5AMR - chains A and C of the 3 polymer chains in the assembly; structure by X-ray diffraction, 2.57 A resolution.

Chain A:
Name: RNA polymerase L
Organism: Bunyavirus la crosse
Notes: EC 2.7.7.48
Reference sequence: A5HC98 (A5HC98_BUNLC); residues 1-2263 here = UniProt positions 1-2263
Amino-acid sequence (2264 residues; row label = number of the first residue in the row; numbering starts at 0):
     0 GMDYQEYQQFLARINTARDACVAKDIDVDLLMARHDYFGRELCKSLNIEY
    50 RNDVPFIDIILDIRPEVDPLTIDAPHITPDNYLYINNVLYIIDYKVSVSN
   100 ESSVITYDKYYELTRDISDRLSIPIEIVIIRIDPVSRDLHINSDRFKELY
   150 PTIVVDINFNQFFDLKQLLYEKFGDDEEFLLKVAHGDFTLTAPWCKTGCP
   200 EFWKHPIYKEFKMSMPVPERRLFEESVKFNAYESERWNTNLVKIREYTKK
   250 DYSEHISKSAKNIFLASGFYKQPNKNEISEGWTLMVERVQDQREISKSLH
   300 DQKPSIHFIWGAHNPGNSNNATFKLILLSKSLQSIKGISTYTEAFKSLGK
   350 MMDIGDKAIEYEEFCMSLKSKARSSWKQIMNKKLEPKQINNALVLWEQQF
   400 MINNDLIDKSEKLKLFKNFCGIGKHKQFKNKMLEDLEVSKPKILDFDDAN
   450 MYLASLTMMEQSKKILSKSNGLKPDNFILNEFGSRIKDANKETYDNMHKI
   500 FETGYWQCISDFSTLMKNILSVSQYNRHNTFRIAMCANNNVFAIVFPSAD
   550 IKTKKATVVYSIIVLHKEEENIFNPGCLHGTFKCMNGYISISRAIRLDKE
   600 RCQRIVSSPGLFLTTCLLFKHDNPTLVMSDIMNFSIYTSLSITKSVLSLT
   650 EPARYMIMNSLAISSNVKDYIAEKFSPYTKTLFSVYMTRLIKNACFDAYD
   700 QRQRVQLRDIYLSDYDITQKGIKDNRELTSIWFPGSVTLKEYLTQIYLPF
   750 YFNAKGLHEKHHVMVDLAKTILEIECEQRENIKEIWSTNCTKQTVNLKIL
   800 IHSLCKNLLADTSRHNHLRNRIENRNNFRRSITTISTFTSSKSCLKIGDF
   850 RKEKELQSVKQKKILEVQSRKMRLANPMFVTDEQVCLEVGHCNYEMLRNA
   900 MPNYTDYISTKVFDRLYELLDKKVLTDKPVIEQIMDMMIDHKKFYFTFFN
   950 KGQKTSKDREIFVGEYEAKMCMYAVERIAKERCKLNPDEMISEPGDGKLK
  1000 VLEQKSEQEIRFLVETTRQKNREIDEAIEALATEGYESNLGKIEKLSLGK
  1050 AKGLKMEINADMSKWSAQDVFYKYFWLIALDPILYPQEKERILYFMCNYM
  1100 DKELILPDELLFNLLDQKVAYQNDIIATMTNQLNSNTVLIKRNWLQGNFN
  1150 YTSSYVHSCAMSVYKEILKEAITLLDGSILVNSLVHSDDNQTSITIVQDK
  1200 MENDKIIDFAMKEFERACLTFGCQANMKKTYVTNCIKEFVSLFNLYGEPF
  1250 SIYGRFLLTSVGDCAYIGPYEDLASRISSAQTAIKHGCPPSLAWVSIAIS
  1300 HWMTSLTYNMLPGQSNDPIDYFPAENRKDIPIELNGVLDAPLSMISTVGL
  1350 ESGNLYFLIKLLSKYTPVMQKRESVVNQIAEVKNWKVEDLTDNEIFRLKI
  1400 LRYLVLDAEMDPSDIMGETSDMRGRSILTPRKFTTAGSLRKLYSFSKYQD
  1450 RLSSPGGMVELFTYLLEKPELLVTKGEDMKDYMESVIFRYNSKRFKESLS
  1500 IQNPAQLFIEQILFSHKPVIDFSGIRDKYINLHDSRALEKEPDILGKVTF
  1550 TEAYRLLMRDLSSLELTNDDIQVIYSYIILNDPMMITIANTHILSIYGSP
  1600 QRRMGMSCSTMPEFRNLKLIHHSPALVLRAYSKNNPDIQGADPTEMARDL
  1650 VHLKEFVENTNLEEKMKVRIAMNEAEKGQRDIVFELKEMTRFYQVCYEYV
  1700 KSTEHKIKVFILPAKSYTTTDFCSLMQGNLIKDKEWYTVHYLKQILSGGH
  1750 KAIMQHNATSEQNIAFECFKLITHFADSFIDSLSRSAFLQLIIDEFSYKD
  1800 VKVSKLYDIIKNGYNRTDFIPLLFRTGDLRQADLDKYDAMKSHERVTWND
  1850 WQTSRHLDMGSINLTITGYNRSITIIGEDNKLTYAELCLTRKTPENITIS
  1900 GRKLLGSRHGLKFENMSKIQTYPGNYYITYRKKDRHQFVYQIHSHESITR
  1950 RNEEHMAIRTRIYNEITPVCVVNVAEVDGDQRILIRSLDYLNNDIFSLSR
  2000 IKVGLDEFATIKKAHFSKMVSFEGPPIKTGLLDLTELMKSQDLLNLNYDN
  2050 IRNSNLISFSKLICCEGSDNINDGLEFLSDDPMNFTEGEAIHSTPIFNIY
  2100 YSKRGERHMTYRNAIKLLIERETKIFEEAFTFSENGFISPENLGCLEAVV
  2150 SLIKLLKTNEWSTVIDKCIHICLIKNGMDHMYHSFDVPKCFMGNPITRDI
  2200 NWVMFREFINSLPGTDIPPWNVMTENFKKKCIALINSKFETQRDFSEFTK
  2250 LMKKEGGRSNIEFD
Unresolved in the structure: 424, 435-437, 548-554, 710-712, 875-891, 950-958, 1031-1038, 1407-1424, 1434-1435, 1531-1542, 1616-1619, 1632, 1638-1641, 1746-2263
Differences from the reference sequence: expression tag (0)
Curated features (UniProtKB/Swiss-Prot):
  - binding site (Mn(2+)): His-34, Asp-52, Asp-79, Asp-92, Tyr-93
  - binding site (Mg(2+)): Asp-1188
  - binding site (Zn(2+)): Cys-2064, His-2169, Asp-2178, His-2182
  - mutagenesis: His-34 (H34A: Complete loss of nuclease activity), Asp-52 (D52A: Complete loss of nuclease activity), Asp-79 (D79A: Complete loss of nuclease activity), Asp-92 (D92A: Complete loss of nuclease activity), Lys-94 (K94A: Complete loss of nuclease activity)
What the authors report for this chain:
  - binding site for the 16-nt RNA strand: His-312 to Asn-316, Arg-372, Ile-378, Lys-381, Trp-395, Gln-398, Tyr-524, Arg-531, Cys-535 to Asn-539, Lys-859, Lys-862, Lys-870, Phe-1513 to Pro-1517
  - catalytic residues: Asp-1060, Ser-1186 to Asp-1188 (proposed by the authors, not directly observed)

Chain C:
Molecule: 8-nt RNA strand
Organism: Bunyavirus la crosse
Sequence (8 nucleotides; each row starts with the number of its first residue):
     9 GCUACCAA

Chain A / chain C interface:
Residue-residue contacts (5; chain A residue first):
  Met-379(A) / C10(C)  base contact
  Met-379(A) / U11(C)  sugar contact
  Asn-380(A) / U11(C)  hydrogen bond to the sugar
  Asn-380(A) / A12(C)  sugar contact
  Gln-867(A) / G9(C)  hydrogen bond to the base
Also at the interface, not in a pair above, chain A (4 interface residues in all): Ile-863

In short:
Chain A and chain C each contribute 4 residues to their interface; the contacts include 2 hydrogen bonds.
Among the polar pairs are Gln-867(A)/G9(C) and Asn-380(A)/U11(C). The paper reports catalytic residues
Asp-1060(A) and Ser-1186(A); a binding site for the 16-nt RNA strand at His-312(A), Arg-372(A) and Ile-378(A)
among others.
Chain A is RNA polymerase L and chain C is an 8-nt RNA strand, both from Bunyavirus la crosse; the structure,
Structure of the La Crosse Bunyavirus polymerase in complex with the 3' viral RNA, was determined by X-ray
diffraction together with 5AMQ from the same study.
